Entry 8PNL (X-ray diffraction, 2.70 A resolution); this record covers chains A and B.

== Chain A ==
Name: Putative triacylglyceride transporter
Source organism: Mycolicibacterium hassiacum DSM 44199
UniProtKB: K5B8L6 (K5B8L6_MYCHD); numbering as in UniProt (aligned over 2-535)
Amino-acid sequence (543 residues; row label = number of the first residue in the row; numbering starts at 0):
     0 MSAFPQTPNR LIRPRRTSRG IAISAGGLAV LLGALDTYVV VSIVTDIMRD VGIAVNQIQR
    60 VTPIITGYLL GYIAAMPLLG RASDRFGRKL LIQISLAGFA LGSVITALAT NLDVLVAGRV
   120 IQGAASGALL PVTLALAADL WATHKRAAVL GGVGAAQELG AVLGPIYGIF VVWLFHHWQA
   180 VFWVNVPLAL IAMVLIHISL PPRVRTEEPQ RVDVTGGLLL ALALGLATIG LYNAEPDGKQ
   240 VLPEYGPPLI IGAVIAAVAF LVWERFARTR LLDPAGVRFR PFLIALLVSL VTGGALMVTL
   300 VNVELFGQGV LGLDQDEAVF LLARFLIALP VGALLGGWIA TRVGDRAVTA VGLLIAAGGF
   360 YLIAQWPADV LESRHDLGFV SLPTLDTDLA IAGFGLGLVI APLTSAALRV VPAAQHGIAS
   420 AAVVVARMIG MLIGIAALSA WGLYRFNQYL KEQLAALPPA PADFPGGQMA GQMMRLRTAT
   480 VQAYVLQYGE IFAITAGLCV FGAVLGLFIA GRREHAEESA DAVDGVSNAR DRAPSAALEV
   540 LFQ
Not modelled in the structure: 0-15, 55-57, 203-208, 234-236, 511-542
Sequence notes: initiating methionine (0); expression tag (1, 536-542)
Swiss-Prot annotation at these positions:
  - region: Arg373 to Pro382 (Beta-hairpin)
  - site: Asp35 (Protonation/deprotonation site), Glu157 (Forms salt bridge with Arg-426, probably closes bottom of cavity), Arg426 (Forms salt bridge with Gln-157, probably closes bottom of cavity)
  - mutagenesis: Asp35 (D35N: Poorly complements for vancomycin resistance in M.smegmatis), Asp83 (D83N: No longer complements for vancomycin resistance in M.smegmatis), Gly150 (G150D: No longer complements for vancomycin resistance in M.smegmatis, in TM5), Glu157 (E157Q: Partially complements for vancomycin resistance in M.smegmatis), Val213 to Phe265 (No longer complements for vancomycin resistance in M.smegmatis, loss of TMA-TMB hairpin), Leu299 (L299D: Still complements for vancomycin resistance in M.smegmatis; L299R: No longer complements for vancomycin resistance in M.smegmatis), Arg373 to Pro382 (Still complements for vancomycin resistance in M.smegmatis, loss of beta-hairpin), Ala420 (A420D: No longer complements for vancomycin resistance in M.smegmatis, in TM11), Arg426 (R426A: No longer complements for vancomycin resistance in M.smegmatis), Glu451 to Ala478 (No longer complements for vancomycin resistance in M.smegmatis), Leu453 to Arg474 (No longer complements for vancomycin resistance in M.smegmatis), Met468 (M468D/K: Partially complements for vancomycin resistance in M.smegmatis), 2 further mutagenesis entries in UniProt
What the authors report for this chain:
  - contacts within the chain: Asp35-Gln121 (hydrogen bond), Asp35-Asn184 (hydrogen bond), Asp35-Arg118 (hydrogen bond), Glu157-Arg426 (salt bridge)
  - mutagenesis - G150D, L299R, A420D, R426A: abolished growth
  - mutagenesis - E157Q: decreased growth in response to 0.4 mug/ml
  - mutagenesis - D35N: decreased growth
  - mutagenesis - L299D, L431E, T479A, T479E, Y483A, Y483E: unchanged growth
  - mutagenesis - I165E, M468D, M468K: unchanged growth in response to 0.1 mug/ml vancomycin

== Chain B ==
Name: Nb_H2
Source organism: Vicugna pacos
Amino-acid sequence (121 residues; each row starts with the number of its first residue; numbers below 1 keep their minus sign (Gly-2 is residue -2)):
    -2 GPSQGQLVES GGGLVQPGGS LRLSCADAGS IFNKFPMAWY RQAPGKEREL VARISSGGST
    58 NYADFVKGRF TISRDNAKST LYLQMNSLKP EDTAMYYCAR IINSASNIAY WGQGTRVTVS
   118 A
Not modelled in the structure: -2 to 0, 40-44, 117-118
Disulfides: Cys22-Cys95

== How chain A and chain B interact ==
Residue-residue contacts (45):
  Leu310(A) - Asn100(B)
  Gly311(A) - Asn100(B)
  Gln364(A) - Lys31(B)
  Trp365(A) - Lys31(B)
  Pro366(A) - Lys31(B)
  Pro366(A) - Ser53(B)
  Ala367(A) - Lys31(B)  hydrogen bond (backbone-backbone)
  Ala367(A) - Phe32(B)  hydrophobic
  Asp368(A) - Pro33(B)
  Asp368(A) - Ser52(B)
  Asp368(A) - Ser53(B)  hydrogen bond
  Glu371(A) - Ser101(B)  hydrogen bond
  Gln452(A) - Gln1(B)
  Gln452(A) - Gly2(B)
  Gln452(A) - Ile28(B)
  Ala455(A) - Gln1(B)
  Ala455(A) - Gly2(B)
  Ala455(A) - Gln3(B)
  Leu456(A) - Gly2(B)
  Pro457(A) - Leu4(B)
  Pro457(A) - Tyr107(B)  hydrogen bond (backbone-side chain)
  Pro457(A) - Gly109(B)
  Ala459(A) - Tyr107(B)
  Pro460(A) - Tyr107(B)
  Pro460(A) - Trp108(B)
  Ala461(A) - Tyr94(B)  hydrophobic
  Asp462(A) - Gln39(B)
  Phe463(A) - Trp108(B)  hydrophobic
  Gly470(A) - Tyr107(B)
  Met473(A) - Ile105(B)  hydrophobic
  Met473(A) - Ala106(B)
  Met473(A) - Tyr107(B)  hydrophobic
  Arg474(A) - Tyr107(B)
  Thr477(A) - Ile99(B)
  Thr477(A) - Tyr107(B)
  Val480(A) - Phe32(B)  hydrophobic
  Val480(A) - Ile99(B)  hydrophobic
  Gln481(A) - Gly2(B)
  Gln481(A) - Ile28(B)
  Gln481(A) - Phe32(B)
  Gln481(A) - Arg97(B)  hydrogen bond
  Gln481(A) - Ile99(B)
  Val484(A) - Phe32(B)  hydrophobic
  Leu485(A) - Ser27(B)
  Leu485(A) - Ile28(B)  hydrophobic
Interface residues without a listed pair, chain A (30 interface residues in all): Val309, Ala363, Glu451, Pro458, Pro464
Interface residues without a listed pair, chain B (24 interface residues in all): Asn30, Arg50

== Summary ==
The interface between chain A and chain B involves 30 residues on one side and 24 on the other; the contacts
include 5 hydrogen bonds. Polar pairs include Asp368(A)-Ser53(B), Glu371(A)-Ser101(B) and Pro457(A)-Tyr107(B).
From the paper: G150D, L299R and A420D of chain A, among others, abolish growth; contacts within the chain
involving Asp35(A), Gln121(A) and Asn184(A) among others; 15 substitutions were tested in all.
Chain A is Putative triacylglyceride transporter (Mycolicibacterium hassiacum DSM 44199) and chain B is Nb_H2
(Vicugna pacos); the structure, Outward-open conformation of a Major Facilitator Superfamily (MFS) transporter
MHAS2168, a homologue of Rv1410 from M. ..., was determined by X-ray diffraction.
